8ULC - chains A and B; structure by X-ray diffraction, 2.82 A resolution.

Chain A:
Molecule: Lysine-specific histone demethylase 1A
Source organism: Homo sapiens
Notes: EC 1.14.99.66
UniProtKB: O60341 (KDM1A_HUMAN); residues 1-852 here = UniProt positions 1-852
Sequence (871 residues; each row starts with the number of its first residue; numbers below 1 keep their minus sign (Gly-18 is residue -18)):
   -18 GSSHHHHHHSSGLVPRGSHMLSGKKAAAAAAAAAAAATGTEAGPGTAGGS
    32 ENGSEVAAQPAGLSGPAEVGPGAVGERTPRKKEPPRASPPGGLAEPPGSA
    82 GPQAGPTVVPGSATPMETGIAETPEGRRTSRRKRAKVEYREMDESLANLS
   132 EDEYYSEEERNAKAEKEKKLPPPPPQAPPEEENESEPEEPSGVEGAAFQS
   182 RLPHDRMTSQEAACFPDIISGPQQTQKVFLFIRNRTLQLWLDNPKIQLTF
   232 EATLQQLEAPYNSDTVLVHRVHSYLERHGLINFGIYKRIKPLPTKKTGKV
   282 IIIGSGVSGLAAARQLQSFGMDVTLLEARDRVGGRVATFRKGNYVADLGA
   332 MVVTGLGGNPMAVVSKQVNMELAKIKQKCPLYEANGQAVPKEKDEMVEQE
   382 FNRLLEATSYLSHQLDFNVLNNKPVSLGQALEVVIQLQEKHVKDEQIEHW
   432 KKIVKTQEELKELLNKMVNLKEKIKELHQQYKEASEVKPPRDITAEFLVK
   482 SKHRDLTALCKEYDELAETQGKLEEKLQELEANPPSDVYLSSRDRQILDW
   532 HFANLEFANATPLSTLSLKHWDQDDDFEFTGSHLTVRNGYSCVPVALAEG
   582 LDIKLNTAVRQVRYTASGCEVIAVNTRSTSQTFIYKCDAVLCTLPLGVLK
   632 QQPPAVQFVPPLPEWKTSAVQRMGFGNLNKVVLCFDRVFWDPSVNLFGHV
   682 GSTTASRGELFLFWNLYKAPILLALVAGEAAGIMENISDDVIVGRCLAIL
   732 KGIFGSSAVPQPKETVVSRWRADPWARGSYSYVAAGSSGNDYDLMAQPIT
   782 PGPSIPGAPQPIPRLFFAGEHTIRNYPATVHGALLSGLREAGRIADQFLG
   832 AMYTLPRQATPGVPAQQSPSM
Disordered / not traced: -18 to 170, 837-852
Construct notes: expression tag (-18 to 0)
Small-molecule neighbours: XRK (methyl 3-{(1R,3S,3aS,13R)-8-[(2S,3S,4R)-5-{[(S)-{[(S)-{[(2R,3S,4R,5R)-5-(6-amino-9H-purin-9-yl)-3,4-dihydroxyoxolan-2-yl]methoxy}(hydroxy)phosphoryl]oxy}(hydroxy)phosphoryl]oxy}-2,3,4-trihydroxypentyl]-1-hydroxy-10,11-dimethyl-4,6-dioxo-2,3,4,5,6,8-hexahydro-1H-benzo[g]pyrrolo[2,1-e]pteridin-3-yl}benzoate (non-preferred name)): Ile284, Gly285, Ser286, Gly287, Val288, Ser289, Gly290, Leu307, Glu308, Ala309, Arg310, Gly314, Gly315, Arg316, Val317, Leu329, Gly330, Ala331, Met332, Val333, Thr335, Phe538, Ala539, Asp555, Thr588, Ala589, Val590, Thr624, Leu625, Pro626, Val629, Val637, Leu659, Lys661, Trp751, Trp756, Ser760, Tyr761, Gly800, Glu801, Pro808, Ala809, Thr810, Val811, Ala814
From the paper describing this entry:
  - mutagenesis - T684DEL/T685DEL/A686DEL/S687DEL: increased growth in response to AW4

Chain B:
Molecule: REST corepressor 1
Source organism: Homo sapiens
UniProtKB: Q9UKL0 (RCOR1_HUMAN); residues 305-440 here correspond to UniProt positions 308-443 (UniProt number = residue number + 3)
Sequence (144 residues; each row starts with the number of its first residue):
   297 GPLGSPEFRAKRKPPKGMFLSQEDVEAVSANATAATTVLRQLDMELVSVK
   347 RQIQNIKQTNSALKEKLDGGIEPYRLPEVIQKCNARWTTEEQLLAVQAIR
   397 KYGRDFQAISDVIGNKSVVQVKNFFVNYRRRFNIDEVLQEWEAE
Disordered / not traced: 297-307
Construct notes: expression tag (297-304)

Interface between chain A and chain B:
Pairs across the interface - 84 pairs, chain A then chain B:
  Glu381(A) with Met314(B)
  Arg384(A) with Lys312(B), hydrogen bond (side chain-backbone); Gly313(B); Met314(B)
  Glu387(A) with Pro311(B)
  Tyr391(A) with Arg308(B); Lys309(B); Pro310(B); Leu316(B), hydrophobic
  Leu392(A) with Leu316(B), hydrophobic
  Gln395(A) with Arg308(B)
  Leu396(A) with Gln318(B)
  Gln417(A) with Val324(B); Ala331(B)
  Leu418(A) with Phe315(B); Asp320(B); Val321(B), hydrophobic; Val324(B), hydrophobic
  Gln419(A) with Gly313(B), hydrogen bond (side chain-backbone); Met314(B); Phe315(B), hydrogen bond (side chain-backbone); Leu316(B)
  Lys421(A) with Asp320(B), salt bridge
  His422(A) with Phe315(B)
  Lys424(A) with Leu335(B); Leu338(B); Asp339(B), salt bridge
  Asp425(A) with Leu338(B)
  Gln427(A) with Leu342(B)
  Ile428(A) with Leu338(B), hydrophobic; Glu341(B); Leu342(B), hydrophobic
  Trp431(A) with Val345(B), hydrophobic; Ile349(B)
  Ile434(A) with Ile349(B), hydrophobic
  Val435(A) with Ile349(B), hydrophobic
  Gln438(A) with Ile352(B); Lys353(B); Asn356(B), hydrogen bond (backbone-side chain)
  Glu439(A) with Ile352(B)
  Leu441(A) with Asn356(B)
  Lys442(A) with Thr355(B); Asn356(B); Leu359(B)
  Leu445(A) with Asn356(B); Leu359(B), hydrophobic; Lys360(B)
  Asn446(A) with Leu359(B)
  Met448(A) with Leu363(B), hydrophobic
  Val449(A) with Leu359(B); Leu363(B), hydrophobic
  Lys452(A) with Lys362(B), hydrogen bond (side chain-backbone); Asp364(B); Gly366(B); Ile367(B)
  Ile455(A) with Tyr370(B)
  Lys456(A) with Tyr370(B), hydrogen bond
  His459(A) with Tyr370(B)
  Tyr462(A) with Leu372(B), hydrophobic
  Ile474(A) with Glu386(B); Leu389(B), hydrophobic; Gln393(B)
  Thr475(A) with Gln393(B)
  Phe478(A) with Leu390(B), hydrophobic; Gln393(B); Ala394(B); Lys397(B)
  Lys481(A) with Val408(B); Ile409(B)
  Ser482(A) with Lys397(B), hydrogen bond; Tyr398(B)
  His484(A) with Leu372(B)
  Arg485(A) with Tyr398(B); Asp401(B), salt bridge; Ala404(B); Asp407(B)
  Asp486(A) with Lys397(B), salt bridge; Tyr398(B), hydrogen bond
  Leu487(A) with Tyr370(B)
  Tyr494(A) with Leu363(B); Gly366(B); Ile367(B), hydrophobic
  Asp495(A) with Arg371(B), salt bridge
  Glu505(A) with Lys360(B), salt bridge
Interface residues without a listed pair, chain A (54 interface residues in all): Leu385, Ala388, Leu401, Val415, Glu420, Lys432, Glu477, Cys491, Lys492, Tyr520
Interface residues without a listed pair, chain B (53 interface residues in all): Ser325, Lys346, Gln348, Pro369, Pro373, Val375

Overview:
54 residues of chain A and 53 residues of chain B are in contact; the contacts include 8 hydrogen bonds and 6
salt bridges. Polar contacts include Lys421(A)-Asp320(B), Lys424(A)-Asp339(B) and Arg485(A)-Asp401(B). Chain A
binds compound XRK. From the paper: T684DEL/T685DEL/A686DEL/S687DEL of chain A increase growth in response to
AW4.
Chain A is Lysine-specific histone demethylase 1A and chain B is REST corepressor 1, both from Homo sapiens;
the structure, LSD1-CoREST in complex with T15, long soaking, was determined by X-ray diffraction (same
publication as 8BOP, 8BOX, 8F2Z, 8F30, 8F59, 8F6S and 18 further entries).
